Entry 1B0J (X-ray diffraction, 2.50 A resolution); this record covers chain A.

# Chain A
Molecule: Aconitate hydratase
From: Sus scrofa
Notes: EC 4.2.1.3
UniProtKB: P16276 (ACON_PIG); residues 2-754 here correspond to UniProt positions 29-781 (UniProt number = residue number + 27)
Sequence (754 residues; numbered 1 to 754; the number before each row is that of its first residue):
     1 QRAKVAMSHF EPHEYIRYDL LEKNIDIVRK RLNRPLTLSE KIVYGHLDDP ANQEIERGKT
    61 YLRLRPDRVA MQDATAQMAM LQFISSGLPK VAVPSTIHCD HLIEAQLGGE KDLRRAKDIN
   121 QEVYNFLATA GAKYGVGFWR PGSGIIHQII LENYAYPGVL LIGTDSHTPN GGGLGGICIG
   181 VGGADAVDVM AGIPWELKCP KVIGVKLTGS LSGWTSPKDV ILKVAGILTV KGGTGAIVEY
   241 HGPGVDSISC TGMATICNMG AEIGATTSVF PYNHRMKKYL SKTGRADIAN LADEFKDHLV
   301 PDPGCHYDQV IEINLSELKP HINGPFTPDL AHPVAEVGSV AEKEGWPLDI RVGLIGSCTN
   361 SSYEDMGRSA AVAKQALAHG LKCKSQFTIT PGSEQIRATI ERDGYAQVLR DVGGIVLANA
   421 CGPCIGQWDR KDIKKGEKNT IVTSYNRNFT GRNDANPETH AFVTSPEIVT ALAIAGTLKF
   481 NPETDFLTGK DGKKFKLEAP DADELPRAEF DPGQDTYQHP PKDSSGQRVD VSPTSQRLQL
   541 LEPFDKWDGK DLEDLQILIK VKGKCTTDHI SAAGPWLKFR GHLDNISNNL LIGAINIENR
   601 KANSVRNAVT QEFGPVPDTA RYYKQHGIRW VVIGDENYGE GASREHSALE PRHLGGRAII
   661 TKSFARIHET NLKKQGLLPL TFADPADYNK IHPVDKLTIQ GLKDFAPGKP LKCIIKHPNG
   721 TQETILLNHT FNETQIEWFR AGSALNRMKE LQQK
Disordered / not traced: 1
Construct notes: engineered mutation A642 (Ser669 in P16276); conflict A648 (Arg674 in P16276)
Bound ions: 4Fe-4S cluster Fe: C358, C421, C424 (together with isocitric acid)
Small-molecule neighbours:
  - isocitric acid (ICT): Q72, A74, T75, H101, D165, S166, H167, I425, R447, R452, R580, A642, S643, R644
  - 4Fe-4S cluster (SF4): H101, I145, H147, D165, H167, S357, C358, C421, C424, I425, N446, R452

# In short
Bound to chain A: 4Fe-4S cluster and isocitric acid. C358, C421 and C424 coordinate a 4Fe-4S cluster Fe ion.
Chain A is Aconitate hydratase (Sus scrofa); the structure, Crystal structure of aconitase with isocitrate,
was determined by X-ray diffraction together with 1B0K, 1C96, 1C97 and 1B0M from the same study.
